8YQY - chains A and D of the 9 polymer chains in the assembly; structure by electron microscopy, 3.68 A resolution.

[Chain A]
Name: DNA-directed RNA polymerase subunit
From: African swine fever virus
Notes: EC 2.7.7.6
UniProtKB: A0A3S7XUW7 (A0A3S7XUW7_ASF); residues 1-1450 here = UniProt positions 1-1450
Amino-acid sequence (1450 residues; numbered 1 to 1450; the number before each row is that of its first residue):
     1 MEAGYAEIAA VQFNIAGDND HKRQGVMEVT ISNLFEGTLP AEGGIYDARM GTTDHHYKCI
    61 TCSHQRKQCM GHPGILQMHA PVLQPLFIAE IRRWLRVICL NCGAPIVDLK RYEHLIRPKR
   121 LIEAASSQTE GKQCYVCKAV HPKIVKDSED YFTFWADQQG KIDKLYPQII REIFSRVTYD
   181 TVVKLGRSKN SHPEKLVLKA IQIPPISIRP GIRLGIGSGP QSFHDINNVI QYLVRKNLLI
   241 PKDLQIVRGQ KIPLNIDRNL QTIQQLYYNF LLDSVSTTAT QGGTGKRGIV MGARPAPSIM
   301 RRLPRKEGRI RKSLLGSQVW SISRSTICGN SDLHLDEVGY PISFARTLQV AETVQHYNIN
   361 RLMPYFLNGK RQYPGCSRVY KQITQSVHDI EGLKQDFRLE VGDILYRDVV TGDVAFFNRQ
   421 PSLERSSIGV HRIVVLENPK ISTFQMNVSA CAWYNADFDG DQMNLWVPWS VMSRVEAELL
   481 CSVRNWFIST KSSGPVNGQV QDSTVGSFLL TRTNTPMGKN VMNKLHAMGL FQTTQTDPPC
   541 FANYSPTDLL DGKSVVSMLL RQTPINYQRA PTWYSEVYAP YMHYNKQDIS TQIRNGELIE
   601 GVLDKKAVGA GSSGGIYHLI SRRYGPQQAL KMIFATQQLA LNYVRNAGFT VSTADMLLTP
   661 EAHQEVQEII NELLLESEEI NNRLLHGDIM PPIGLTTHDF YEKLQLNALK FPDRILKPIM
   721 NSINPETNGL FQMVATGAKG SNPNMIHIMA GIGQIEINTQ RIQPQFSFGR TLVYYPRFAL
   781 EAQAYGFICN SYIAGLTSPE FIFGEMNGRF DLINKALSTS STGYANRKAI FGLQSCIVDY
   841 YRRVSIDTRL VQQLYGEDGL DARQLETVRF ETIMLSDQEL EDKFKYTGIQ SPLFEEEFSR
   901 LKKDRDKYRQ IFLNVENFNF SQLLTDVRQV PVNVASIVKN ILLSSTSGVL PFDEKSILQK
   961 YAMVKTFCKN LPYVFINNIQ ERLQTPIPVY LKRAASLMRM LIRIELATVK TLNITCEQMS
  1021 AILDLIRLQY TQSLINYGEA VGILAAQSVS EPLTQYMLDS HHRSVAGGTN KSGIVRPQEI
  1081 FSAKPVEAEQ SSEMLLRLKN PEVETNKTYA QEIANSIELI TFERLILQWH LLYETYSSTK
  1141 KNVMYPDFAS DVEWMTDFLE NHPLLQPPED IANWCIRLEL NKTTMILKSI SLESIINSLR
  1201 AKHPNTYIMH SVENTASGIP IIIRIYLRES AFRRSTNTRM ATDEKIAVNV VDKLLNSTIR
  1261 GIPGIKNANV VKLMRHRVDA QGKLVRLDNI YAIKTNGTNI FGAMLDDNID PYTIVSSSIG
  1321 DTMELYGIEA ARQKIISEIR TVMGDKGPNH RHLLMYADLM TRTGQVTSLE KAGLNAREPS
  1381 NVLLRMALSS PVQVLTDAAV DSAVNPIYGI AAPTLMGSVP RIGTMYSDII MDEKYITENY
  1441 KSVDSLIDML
Unresolved in the structure: 1, 212-224, 276-296, 1443-1450

[Chain D]
Name: DNA-directed RNA polymerase RPB5 homolog
From: African swine fever virus
UniProtKB: A0A0A1E0C1 (A0A0A1E0C1_ASF); residues 1-205 here = UniProt positions 1-205
Amino-acid sequence (205 residues; row label = number of the first residue in the row):
     1 MAMQKLFTYI YEFIEYRKMV LLEEKVPYDK FVQMVLNTGF FRINAETLNH GIVSVFIFGA
    61 NGKYVHHGGD MRTLLTNTLN EKKHYEELIL IVDKPVLSKK NILDIIVEQR AANPTIVINI
   121 YPYHLFCINI PKVSAIPKHK LITQEEAQEF LGREYLQPQD LMQISASDPP VVWLGGRPGD
   181 FVQIERPSET AMHAVVIRFI TKSKI

[Chain A / chain D interface]
Residue-residue contacts - 92 pairs, chain A then chain D:
  Y841(A) - R153(D)  hydrogen bond (side chain-backbone)
  Y841(A) - E154(D)
  Y841(A) - Y155(D)
  R843(A) - E154(D)  salt bridge
  R843(A) - L156(D)
  T848(A) - D160(D)
  R849(A) - D160(D)
  L850(A) - L156(D)  hydrophobic
  L850(A) - D160(D)  hydrogen bond (backbone-backbone)
  L850(A) - L161(D)  hydrophobic
  L850(A) - M162(D)
  V851(A) - M162(D)
  Q853(A) - F150(D)
  Q853(A) - E154(D)  hydrogen bond
  G856(A) - T190(D)  hydrogen bond (backbone-side chain)
  E857(A) - R186(D)  salt bridge
  E857(A) - S188(D)  hydrogen bond
  E857(A) - T190(D)
  E857(A) - A191(D)
  E857(A) - A194(D)
  D858(A) - T190(D)
  Y908(A) - M192(D)  hydrophobic
  I911(A) - P187(D)  hydrophobic
  I911(A) - M192(D)
  I911(A) - H193(D)
  F912(A) - S188(D)
  F912(A) - M192(D)  hydrophobic
  N914(A) - S134(D)  hydrogen bond (side chain-backbone)
  V915(A) - P187(D)  hydrophobic
  V915(A) - E189(D)
  N917(A) - S134(D)
  F918(A) - S134(D)
  F918(A) - A135(D)  hydrophobic
  R928(A) - E189(D)  hydrogen bond (side chain-backbone)
  I976(A) - R153(D)
  P988(A) - R153(D)
  Y990(A) - F150(D)  hydrophobic
  Y990(A) - R153(D)  hydrogen bond
  Y990(A) - E154(D)  hydrogen bond
  Y990(A) - V195(D)
  R993(A) - E185(D)  salt bridge
  R993(A) - A191(D)
  R993(A) - H193(D)
  R993(A) - V195(D)
  A994(A) - A191(D)
  S996(A) - A191(D)  hydrogen bond (side chain-backbone)
  S996(A) - H193(D)
  L997(A) - T190(D)
  L997(A) - A191(D)
  L997(A) - M192(D)  hydrophobic
  F1301(A) - H124(D)
  F1301(A) - C127(D)  hydrophobic
  M1304(A) - C127(D)  hydrophobic
  M1304(A) - I128(D)  hydrophobic
  L1305(A) - M1(D)
  L1305(A) - A2(D)  hydrophobic
  L1305(A) - K5(D)
  P1311(A) - I128(D)
  Y1312(A) - I128(D)  hydrophobic
  Y1312(A) - S134(D)  hydrogen bond (backbone-side chain)
  E1324(A) - K94(D)
  E1324(A) - H124(D)
  L1325(A) - H124(D)
  L1325(A) - P169(D)
  Y1326(A) - V133(D)  hydrophobic
  Y1326(A) - I136(D)
  Y1326(A) - P169(D)
  Y1326(A) - P170(D)
  G1327(A) - D168(D)
  G1327(A) - P169(D)
  I1328(A) - I164(D)  hydrophobic
  I1328(A) - D168(D)  hydrogen bond (backbone-side chain)
  E1329(A) - P137(D)
  E1329(A) - H139(D)
  E1329(A) - I184(D)
  E1329(A) - R186(D)  salt bridge
  E1329(A) - R198(D)  salt bridge
  A1330(A) - A135(D)
  R1332(A) - R186(D)
  Q1333(A) - P187(D)
  R1340(A) - E189(D)  salt bridge
  H1350(A) - E189(D)  salt bridge
  H1350(A) - T190(D)
  D1358(A) - R186(D)  salt bridge
  T1361(A) - R198(D)  hydrogen bond (backbone-side chain)
  R1362(A) - D160(D)
  R1362(A) - L161(D)  hydrogen bond (side chain-backbone)
  R1362(A) - M162(D)
  R1362(A) - Q163(D)  hydrogen bond (backbone-backbone)
  T1363(A) - Q163(D)
  G1364(A) - Q163(D)  hydrogen bond (backbone-backbone)
  G1364(A) - R198(D)
Other interface residues (no listed pair), chain A (55 interface residues in all): Q852, N919, Q922, V989, L991, M1000, T1313, R1351, Q1365
Other interface residues (no listed pair), chain D (47 interface residues in all): Y9, Y123, N129, K132, Q159, S165, Q183, V196

[In short]
55 residues of chain A and 47 residues of chain D are in contact, with 16 hydrogen bonds and 8 salt bridges.
Polar pairs include R843(A)-E154(D), E857(A)-R186(D) and R993(A)-E185(D).
Chain A is DNA-directed RNA polymerase subunit and chain D is DNA-directed RNA polymerase RPB5 homolog, both
from African swine fever virus; the structure, ASFV RNA polymerase-M1249L complex complete, was determined by
electron microscopy (same publication as 8YQT, 8YQU, 8YQV, 8YQW, 8YQX and 8YQZ).
